Entry 7L8Z (electron microscopy, 3.80 A resolution); this record covers chains C and F of the 8 polymer chains in the assembly.

Chain C:
Protein: BG505 SOSIP.v5.2 N241/N289 - gp120
Source organism: Human immunodeficiency virus 1
Chain sequence (503 residues; numbered -1 to 503 plus 11 insertion-coded residues; 13 numbers in that range are skipped by the numbering (no residue carries them; nothing is unmodelled there); the number before each row is that of its first residue; a row labelled like 185A-185J holds insertion residues (185A, then the next letters in order); numbers below 1 keep their minus sign (Met-1 is residue -1)):
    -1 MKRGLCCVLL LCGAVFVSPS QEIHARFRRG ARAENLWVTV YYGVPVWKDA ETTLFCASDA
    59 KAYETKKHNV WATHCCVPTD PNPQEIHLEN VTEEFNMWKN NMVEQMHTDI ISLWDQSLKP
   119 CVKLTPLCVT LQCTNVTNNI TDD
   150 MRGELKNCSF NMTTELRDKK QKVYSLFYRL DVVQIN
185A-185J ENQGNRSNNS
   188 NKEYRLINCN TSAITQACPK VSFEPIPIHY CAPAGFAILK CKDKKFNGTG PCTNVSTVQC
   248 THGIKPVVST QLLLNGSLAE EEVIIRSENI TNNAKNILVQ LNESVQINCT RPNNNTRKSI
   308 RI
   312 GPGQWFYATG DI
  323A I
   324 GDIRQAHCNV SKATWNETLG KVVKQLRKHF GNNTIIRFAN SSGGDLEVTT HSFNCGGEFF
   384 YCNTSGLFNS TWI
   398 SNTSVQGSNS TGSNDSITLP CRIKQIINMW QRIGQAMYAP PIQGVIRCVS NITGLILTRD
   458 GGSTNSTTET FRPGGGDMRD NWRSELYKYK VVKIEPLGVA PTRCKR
Not modelled in the structure: -1 to 30, 185A-185J, 398-412
Disulfide bonds: Cys54-Cys73, Cys119-Cys205, Cys126-Cys196, Cys131-Cys157, Cys218-Cys247, Cys228-Cys239, Cys296-Cys331, Cys378-Cys445, Cys385-Cys418
Covalent attachments: N-acetylglucosamine (NAG) linked to Asn88, Asn133, Asn156, Asn160, Asn197, Asn234, Asn241, Asn262, Asn276, Asn295, Asn301, Asn332, Asn339, Asn355, Asn363, Asn386, Asn392, Asn448
Reported in the primary citation:
  - post-translational modification sites: Asn241, Asn289 (proposed by the authors, not directly observed)

Chain F:
Protein: BG505 SOSIP.v5.2 N241/N289 - gp41
Source organism: Human immunodeficiency virus 1
Chain sequence (145 residues; each row starts with the number of its first residue):
   520 LGFLGAAGST MGAASMTLTV QARNLLSGIV QQQSNLLRAP ECQQHLLKLT VWGIKQLQAR
   580 VLAVERYLRD QQLLGIWGCS GKLICCTNVP WNSTWSNRNL SEIWDNMTWL QWDKEISNYT
   640 QIIYGLLEES QNQQEKNEQD LLALD
Not modelled in the structure: 520, 555-560, 664
Disulfide bonds: Cys598-Cys604
Covalent attachments: N-acetylglucosamine (NAG) linked to Asn611

Chain C / chain F interface:
Residue-residue contacts (8):
  Thr37(C) with Gln658(F)
  Thr499(C) with Gln658(F)
  Arg500(C) with Asp659(F), salt bridge; Ala662(F)
  Cys501(C) with Gln658(F), hydrogen bond (side chain-backbone); Leu661(F); Ala662(F), hydrophobic
  Lys502(C) with Leu661(F), hydrogen bond (backbone-backbone)
Interface residues without a listed pair, chain C (6 interface residues in all): Arg503

In short:
6 residues of chain C face 4 of chain F across their interface; the contacts include 2 hydrogen bonds and 1
salt bridge. Among the polar pairs are Arg500(C)-Asp659(F), Cys501(C)-Gln658(F) and Lys502(C)-Leu661(F).
N-acetylglucosamine is covalently linked to Asn88(C), Asn133(C), Asn156(C), Asn160(C), Asn197(C) and Asn234(C)
and 12 more. The paper reports modification sites Asn241(C) and Asn289(C).
Chain C is BG505 SOSIP.v5.2 N241/N289 - gp120 and chain F is BG505 SOSIP.v5.2 N241/N289 - gp41, both from
Human immunodeficiency virus 1; the structure, BG505 SOSIP.v5.2 N241/N289 in complex with the polyclonal Fab
pAbC-7 from animal Rh.33311 (Wk26 time point), was determined by electron microscopy, deposited together with
7L7T, 7L7U, 7L85, 7L86, 7L87, 7L88 and 15 further entries.
